PDB entry 7F64 | electron microscopy, 2.42 A resolution | chains C and D of the 12 polymer chains in the assembly

== Chain C (and D) ==
Molecule: Translation initiation factor eIF-2B subunit beta
Organism: Homo sapiens
Notes: chain D of this document is another copy of the same molecule, construct and numbering; everything in this record applies to it too
UniProt: P49770 (EI2BB_HUMAN); numbering as in UniProt (aligned over 1-351)
Chain sequence (351 residues; numbered 1 to 351; the number before each row is that of its first residue):
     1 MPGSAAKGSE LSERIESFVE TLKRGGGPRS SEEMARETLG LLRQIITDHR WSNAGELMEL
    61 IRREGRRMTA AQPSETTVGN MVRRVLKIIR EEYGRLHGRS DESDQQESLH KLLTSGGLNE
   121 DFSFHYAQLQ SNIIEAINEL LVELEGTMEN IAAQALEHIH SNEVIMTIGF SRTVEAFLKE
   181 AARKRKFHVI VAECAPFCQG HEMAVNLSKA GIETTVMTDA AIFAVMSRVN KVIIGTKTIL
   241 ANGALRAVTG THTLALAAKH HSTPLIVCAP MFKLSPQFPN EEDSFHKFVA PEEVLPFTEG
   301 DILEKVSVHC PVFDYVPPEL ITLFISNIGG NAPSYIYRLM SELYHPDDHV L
Unresolved in the structure: 1-7, 100-105, 116-120

== How chain C and chain D interact ==
Contacting residue pairs (12; chain C residue first):
  His160(C) with Arg228(D), hydrogen bond
  Glu163(C) with Arg228(D), salt bridge
  Ser227(C) with Asn230(D)
  Arg228(C) with His160(D), hydrogen bond; Glu163(D), salt bridge; Asn230(D)
  Asn230(C) with Arg228(D)
  His260(C) with Ser262(D), hydrogen bond (backbone-side chain)
  His261(C) with His261(D); Ser262(D)
  Ser262(C) with His260(D), hydrogen bond (side chain-backbone); His261(D)
Interface residues without a listed pair, chain C (9 interface residues in all): Lys231
Interface residues without a listed pair, chain D (9 interface residues in all): Ser227, Lys231

== Overview ==
Chain C and chain D each contribute 9 residues to their interface, with 4 hydrogen bonds and 2 salt bridges.
Among the polar pairs are Glu163(C)-Arg228(D), His160(C)-Arg228(D) and His260(C)-Ser262(D).
Both chains are Translation initiation factor eIF-2B subunit beta (Homo sapiens). Entry 7F64 (eIF2B-SFSV NSs)
was determined by electron microscopy (same publication as 7F66, 7F67 and 7VLK).
